PDB entry 9ORE | electron microscopy, 4.13 A resolution (low resolution: residue-level contacts below are approximate; hydrogen-bond / salt-bridge calls are withheld) | chains A and L of the 5 polymer chains in the assembly

Chain A:
Protein: Fusion glycoprotein F0
Source organism: human metapneumovirus
UniProtKB: C6F440 (C6F440_9MONO); residue numbers follow UniProt; this construct covers 20-90, 103-467
Chain sequence (437 residues; each row starts with the number of its first residue; note: 12 numbers in that range are skipped by the numbering (no residue carries them; nothing is unmodelled there)):
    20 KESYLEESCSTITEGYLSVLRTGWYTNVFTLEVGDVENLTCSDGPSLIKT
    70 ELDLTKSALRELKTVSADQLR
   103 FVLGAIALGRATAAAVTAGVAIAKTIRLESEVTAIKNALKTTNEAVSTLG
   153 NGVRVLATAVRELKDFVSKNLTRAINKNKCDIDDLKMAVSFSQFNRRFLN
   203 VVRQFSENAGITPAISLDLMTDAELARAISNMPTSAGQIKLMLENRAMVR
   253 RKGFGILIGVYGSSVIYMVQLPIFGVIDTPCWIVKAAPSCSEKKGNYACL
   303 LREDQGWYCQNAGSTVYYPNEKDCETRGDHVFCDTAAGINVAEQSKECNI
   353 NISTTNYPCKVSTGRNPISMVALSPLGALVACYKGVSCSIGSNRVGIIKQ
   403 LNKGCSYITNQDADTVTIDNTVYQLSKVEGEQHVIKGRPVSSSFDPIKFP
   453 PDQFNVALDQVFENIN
Cystine bridges: Cys-28/Cys-407, Cys-60/Cys-182, Cys-283/Cys-311, Cys-292/Cys-301, Cys-326/Cys-335, Cys-350/Cys-361, Cys-384/Cys-390
Glycans and other covalent adducts: N-acetylglucosamine (NAG) linked to Asn-57; glycan linked to Asn-172
Sequence notes: conflict Arg-112 (Val in C6F440), Glu-209 (Asp in C6F440), Ile-231 (Val in C6F440), Asn-368 (His in C6F440), Pro-453 (Glu in C6F440); expression tag (468)
From the paper describing this entry:
  - mutagenesis - K179E: abolished binding to 4F11
  - mutagenesis - K179E: unchanged binding to MxR
  - mutagenesis - K179E (2 logs): decreased growth
  - mutagenesis - S237P, D280G, D280N, N466K: unchanged binding to 4F11
  - post-translational modification sites: Asn-57, Asn-172
  - mutagenesis - S237P, D280G, D280N: abolished binding to MxR
  - mutagenesis - S237P: decreased expression

Chain L:
Protein: 4F11 Light Chain
Source organism: Homo sapiens
Chain sequence (113 residues; row label = number of the first residue in the row; a row labelled like 27A-27E holds insertion residues (27A, then the next letters in order)):
     1 DIVMTQSPLSLPVTPGETASISCRSSQ
27A-27E SLRHD
    28 NGYNYLDWYLQKPGQSPQLLIYLGSKRASGVPDRFSGSGSGTDFTLKISR
    78 VEAEDVGVYYCMQTLQTL
   95A M
    96 FTFGGGTKVEIK
Cystine bridges: Cys-23/Cys-88

Chain A / chain L interface:
Pairs across the interface - 4 pairs, chain A then chain L:
  Lys-171(A) / Asp-27E(L)
  Lys-171(A) / Asn-28(L)
  Arg-175(A) / Tyr-32(L)
  Lys-188(A) / Tyr-30(L)
Other interface residues (no listed pair), chain A (4 interface residues in all): Asn-172
Other interface residues (no listed pair), chain L (5 interface residues in all): Lys-53

Overview:
4 residues of chain A face 5 of chain L across their interface. Covalently linked N-acetylglucosamine: at
Asn-57(A). From the paper: S237P, D280G and D280N of chain A abolish binding to MxR; modification sites
Asn-57(A) and Asn-172(A); 5 substitutions were tested in all.
Here chain A is Fusion glycoprotein F0 (human metapneumovirus) and chain L is 4F11 Light Chain (Homo sapiens).
Entry 9ORE (CryoEM structure of 4F11 Fab bound to stabilized MPV-2c HMPV preF) was determined by electron
microscopy.
